PDB entry 9NJU | electron microscopy, 3.94 A resolution | chains A and B

== Chain A (and B) ==
Protein: Probable polyketide synthase 16
From: Dictyostelium discoideum AX2
Notes: EC 2.3.1.-; chain B of this document is another copy of the same molecule, construct and numbering; everything in this record applies to it too
UniProt: Q869W9 (PKS16_DICDI); residues 1-2603 here = UniProt positions 1-2603
Amino-acid sequence (2603 residues; numbered 1 to 2603; the number before each row is that of its first residue):
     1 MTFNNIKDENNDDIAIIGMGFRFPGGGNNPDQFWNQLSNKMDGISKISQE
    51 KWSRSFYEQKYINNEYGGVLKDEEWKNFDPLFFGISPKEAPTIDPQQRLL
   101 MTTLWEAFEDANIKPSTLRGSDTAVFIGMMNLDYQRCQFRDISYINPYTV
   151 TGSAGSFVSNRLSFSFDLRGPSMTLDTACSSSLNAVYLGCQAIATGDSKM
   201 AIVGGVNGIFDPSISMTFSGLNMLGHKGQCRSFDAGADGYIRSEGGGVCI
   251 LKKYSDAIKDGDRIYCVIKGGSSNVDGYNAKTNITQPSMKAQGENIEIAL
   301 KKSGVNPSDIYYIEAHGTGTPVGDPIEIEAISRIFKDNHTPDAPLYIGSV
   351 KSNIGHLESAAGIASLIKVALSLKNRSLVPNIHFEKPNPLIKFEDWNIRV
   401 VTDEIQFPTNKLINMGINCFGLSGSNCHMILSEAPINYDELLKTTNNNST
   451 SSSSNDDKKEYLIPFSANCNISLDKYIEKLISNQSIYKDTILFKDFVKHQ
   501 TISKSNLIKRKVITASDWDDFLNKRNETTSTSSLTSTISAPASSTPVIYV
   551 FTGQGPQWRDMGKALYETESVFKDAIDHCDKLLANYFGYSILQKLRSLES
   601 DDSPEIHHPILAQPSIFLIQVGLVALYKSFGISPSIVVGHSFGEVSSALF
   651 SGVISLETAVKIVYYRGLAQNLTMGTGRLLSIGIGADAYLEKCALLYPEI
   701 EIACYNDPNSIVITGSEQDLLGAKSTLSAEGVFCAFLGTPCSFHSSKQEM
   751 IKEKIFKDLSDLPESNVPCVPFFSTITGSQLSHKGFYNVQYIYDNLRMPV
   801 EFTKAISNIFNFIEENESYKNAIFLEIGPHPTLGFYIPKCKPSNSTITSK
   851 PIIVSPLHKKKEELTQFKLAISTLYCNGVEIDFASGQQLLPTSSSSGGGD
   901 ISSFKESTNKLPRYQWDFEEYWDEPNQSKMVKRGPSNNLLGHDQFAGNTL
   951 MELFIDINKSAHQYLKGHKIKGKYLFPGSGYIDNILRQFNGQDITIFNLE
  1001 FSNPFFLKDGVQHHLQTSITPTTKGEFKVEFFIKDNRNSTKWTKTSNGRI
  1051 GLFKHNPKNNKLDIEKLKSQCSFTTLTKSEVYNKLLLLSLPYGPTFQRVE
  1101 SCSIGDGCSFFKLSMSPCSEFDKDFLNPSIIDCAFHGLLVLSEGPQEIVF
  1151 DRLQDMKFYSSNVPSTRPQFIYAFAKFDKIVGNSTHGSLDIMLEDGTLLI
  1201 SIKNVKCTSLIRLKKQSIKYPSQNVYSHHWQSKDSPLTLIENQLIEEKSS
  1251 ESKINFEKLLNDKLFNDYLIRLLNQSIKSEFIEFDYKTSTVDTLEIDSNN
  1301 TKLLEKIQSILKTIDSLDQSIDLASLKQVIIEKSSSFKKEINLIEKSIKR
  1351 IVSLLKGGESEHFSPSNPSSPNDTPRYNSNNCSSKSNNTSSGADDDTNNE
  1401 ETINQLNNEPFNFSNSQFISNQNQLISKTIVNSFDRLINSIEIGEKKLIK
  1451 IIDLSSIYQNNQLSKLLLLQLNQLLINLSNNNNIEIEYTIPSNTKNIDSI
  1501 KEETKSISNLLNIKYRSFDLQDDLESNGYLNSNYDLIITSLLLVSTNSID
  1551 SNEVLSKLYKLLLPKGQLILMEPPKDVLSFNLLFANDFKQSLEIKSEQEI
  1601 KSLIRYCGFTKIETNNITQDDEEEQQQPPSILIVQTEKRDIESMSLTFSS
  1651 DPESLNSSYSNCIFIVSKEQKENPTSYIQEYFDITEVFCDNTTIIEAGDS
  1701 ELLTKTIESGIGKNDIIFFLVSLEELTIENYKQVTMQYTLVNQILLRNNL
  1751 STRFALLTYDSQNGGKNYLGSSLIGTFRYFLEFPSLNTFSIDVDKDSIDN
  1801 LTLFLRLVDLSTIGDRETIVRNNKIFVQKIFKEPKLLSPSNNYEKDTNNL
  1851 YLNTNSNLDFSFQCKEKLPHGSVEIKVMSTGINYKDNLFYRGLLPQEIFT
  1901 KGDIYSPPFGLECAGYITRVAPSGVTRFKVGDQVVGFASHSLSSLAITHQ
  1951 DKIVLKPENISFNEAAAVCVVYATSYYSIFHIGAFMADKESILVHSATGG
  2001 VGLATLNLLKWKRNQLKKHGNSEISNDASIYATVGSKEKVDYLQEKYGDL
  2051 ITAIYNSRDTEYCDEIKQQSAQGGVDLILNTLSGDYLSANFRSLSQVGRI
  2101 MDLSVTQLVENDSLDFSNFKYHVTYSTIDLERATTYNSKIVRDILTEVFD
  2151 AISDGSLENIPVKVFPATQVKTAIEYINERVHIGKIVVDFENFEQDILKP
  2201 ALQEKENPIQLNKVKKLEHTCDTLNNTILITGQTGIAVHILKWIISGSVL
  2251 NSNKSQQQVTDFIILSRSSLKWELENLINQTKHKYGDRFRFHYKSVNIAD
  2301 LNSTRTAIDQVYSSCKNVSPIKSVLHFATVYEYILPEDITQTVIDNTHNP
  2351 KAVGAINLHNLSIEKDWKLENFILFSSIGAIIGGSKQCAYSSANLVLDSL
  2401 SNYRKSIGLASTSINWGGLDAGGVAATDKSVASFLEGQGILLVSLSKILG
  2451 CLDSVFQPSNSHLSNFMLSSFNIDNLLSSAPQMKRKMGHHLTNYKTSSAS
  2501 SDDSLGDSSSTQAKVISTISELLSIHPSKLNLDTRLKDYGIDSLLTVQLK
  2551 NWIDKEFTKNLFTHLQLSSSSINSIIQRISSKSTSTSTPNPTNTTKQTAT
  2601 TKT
Disordered / not traced: 2497-2603

== Interface between chain A and chain B ==
Contacting residue pairs (255):
  Arg119(A) - Tyr278(B)
  Arg136(A) - Phe139(B)
  Phe139(A) - Arg136(B)
  Phe139(A) - Arg140(B)  hydrogen bond (backbone-side chain)
  Phe139(A) - Ser213(B)
  Phe139(A) - Ile214(B)  hydrophobic
  Arg140(A) - Phe139(B)  hydrogen bond (side chain-backbone)
  Arg140(A) - Ile142(B)
  Ile142(A) - Arg140(B)
  Ile142(A) - Asp211(B)
  Ile142(A) - Met216(B)  hydrophobic
  Ile142(A) - Val931(B)  hydrophobic
  Ser143(A) - Gln1012(B)  hydrogen bond (backbone-side chain)
  Ser143(A) - Asn1036(B)
  Tyr144(A) - Asn1036(B)  hydrogen bond (side chain-backbone)
  Tyr144(A) - Arg1037(B)  hydrogen bond (backbone-side chain)
  Ile145(A) - Ser213(B)
  Ile145(A) - Met216(B)  hydrophobic
  Ile145(A) - Thr217(B)
  Asn146(A) - Thr217(B)
  Pro147(A) - Thr217(B)
  Pro147(A) - Gly220(B)
  Pro147(A) - Leu221(B)
  Tyr148(A) - Leu221(B)  hydrophobic
  Val150(A) - Thr217(B)
  Val150(A) - Phe218(B)  hydrophobic
  Thr151(A) - Leu221(B)
  Gly155(A) - Asp176(B)
  Ser156(A) - Asp176(B)
  Ser156(A) - Thr177(B)  hydrogen bond (side chain-backbone)
  Ser156(A) - Ala178(B)  hydrogen bond (side chain-backbone)
  Ser156(A) - Ser423(B)
  Phe157(A) - Ile284(B)  hydrophobic
  Phe157(A) - Leu422(B)  hydrophobic
  Phe157(A) - Ser423(B)
  Asn160(A) - Val275(B)
  Asn160(A) - Ser423(B)
  Asn160(A) - Ser425(B)  hydrogen bond
  Ser163(A) - Val275(B)
  Ser163(A) - Gly277(B)
  Phe164(A) - Gly277(B)
  Phe164(A) - Tyr278(B)  hydrophobic
  Phe164(A) - Ile284(B)  hydrophobic
  Asp167(A) - Gly277(B)
  Asp167(A) - Tyr278(B)  hydrogen bond (side chain-backbone)
  Asp167(A) - Asn279(B)
  Leu168(A) - Val275(B)
  Arg169(A) - Asn274(B)
  Arg169(A) - Val275(B)
  Arg169(A) - Asp276(B)
  Arg169(A) - Asn279(B)
  Gly170(A) - Val275(B)
  Pro171(A) - Ser273(B)
  Ser172(A) - Thr177(B)
  Ser172(A) - Ser425(B)
  Met173(A) - Leu175(B)  hydrophobic
  Met173(A) - Thr177(B)
  Met173(A) - Asn184(B)  hydrogen bond
  Met173(A) - Leu188(B)  hydrophobic
  Thr174(A) - Thr174(B)
  Thr174(A) - Asp176(B)  hydrogen bond (backbone-side chain)
  Leu175(A) - Met173(B)  hydrophobic
  Leu175(A) - Leu175(B)  hydrophobic
  Asp176(A) - Gly155(B)
  Asp176(A) - Ser156(B)
  Asp176(A) - Thr174(B)  hydrogen bond (side chain-backbone)
  Thr177(A) - Ser156(B)  hydrogen bond (backbone-side chain)
  Thr177(A) - Ser172(B)
  Thr177(A) - Met173(B)
  Ala178(A) - Ser156(B)  hydrogen bond (backbone-side chain)
  Asn184(A) - Met173(B)  hydrogen bond
  Tyr187(A) - Asp197(B)  hydrogen bond
  Leu188(A) - Met173(B)  hydrophobic
  Leu188(A) - Leu188(B)  hydrophobic
  Gln191(A) - Gln191(B)
  Gln191(A) - Thr195(B)  hydrogen bond
  Thr195(A) - Gln191(B)  hydrogen bond
  Asp197(A) - Tyr187(B)  hydrogen bond
  Asp197(A) - Lys302(B)  salt bridge
  Asp211(A) - Ile142(B)
  Ser213(A) - Phe139(B)
  Ser213(A) - Ile145(B)
  Ile214(A) - Phe139(B)  hydrophobic
  Met216(A) - Ile142(B)  hydrophobic
  Met216(A) - Ile145(B)  hydrophobic
  Thr217(A) - Ile145(B)
  Thr217(A) - Asn146(B)
  Thr217(A) - Pro147(B)
  Thr217(A) - Val150(B)
  Phe218(A) - Val150(B)  hydrophobic
  Gly220(A) - Pro147(B)
  Leu221(A) - Pro147(B)
  Leu221(A) - Tyr148(B)  hydrophobic
  Leu221(A) - Thr151(B)
  Ser273(A) - Pro171(B)
  Asn274(A) - Arg169(B)
  Val275(A) - Asn160(B)
  Val275(A) - Ser163(B)
  Val275(A) - Leu168(B)
  Val275(A) - Arg169(B)
  Val275(A) - Gly170(B)
  Asp276(A) - Arg169(B)
  Gly277(A) - Ser163(B)
  Gly277(A) - Phe164(B)
  Gly277(A) - Asp167(B)
  Tyr278(A) - Arg119(B)
  Tyr278(A) - Phe164(B)  hydrophobic
  Tyr278(A) - Asp167(B)  hydrogen bond (backbone-side chain)
  Asn279(A) - Asp167(B)
  Asn279(A) - Arg169(B)
  Ile284(A) - Phe157(B)  hydrophobic
  Ile284(A) - Phe164(B)  hydrophobic
  Lys302(A) - Asp197(B)  salt bridge
  Leu422(A) - Phe157(B)  hydrophobic
  Ser423(A) - Ser156(B)
  Ser423(A) - Phe157(B)
  Ser423(A) - Asn160(B)
  Ser425(A) - Asn160(B)  hydrogen bond
  Ser425(A) - Ser172(B)
  Asn926(A) - Arg1037(B)  hydrogen bond (side chain-backbone)
  Asn926(A) - Asn1038(B)  hydrogen bond (side chain-backbone)
  Asn926(A) - Ser1039(B)
  Val931(A) - Ile142(B)  hydrophobic
  Phe945(A) - Thr1040(B)
  Phe945(A) - Trp1042(B)
  Ala946(A) - Gln1016(B)
  Ala946(A) - Trp1042(B)
  Gly947(A) - Gln1016(B)
  Gly947(A) - Phe1032(B)
  Gly947(A) - Trp1042(B)
  Asn948(A) - Ser1018(B)
  Asn948(A) - Glu1030(B)
  Asn948(A) - Phe1032(B)
  Phe997(A) - Ser2088(B)
  Phe997(A) - Arg2092(B)
  Gln1012(A) - Ser143(B)  hydrogen bond (side chain-backbone)
  Gln1016(A) - Ala946(B)
  Gln1016(A) - Gly947(B)
  Ser1018(A) - Asn948(B)
  Thr1022(A) - Asp2112(B)
  Thr1022(A) - Ser2113(B)
  Thr1023(A) - Asp2112(B)  hydrogen bond
  Thr1023(A) - Ser2113(B)  hydrogen bond (side chain-backbone)
  Lys1024(A) - Asp2085(B)  salt bridge
  Gly1025(A) - Asp2085(B)
  Glu1026(A) - Ser2088(B)  hydrogen bond
  Glu1030(A) - Asn948(B)
  Phe1032(A) - Gly947(B)
  Phe1032(A) - Asn948(B)
  Asn1036(A) - Ser143(B)
  Asn1036(A) - Tyr144(B)  hydrogen bond (backbone-side chain)
  Arg1037(A) - Tyr144(B)  hydrogen bond (side chain-backbone)
  Arg1037(A) - Asn926(B)  hydrogen bond (backbone-side chain)
  Asn1038(A) - Asn926(B)  hydrogen bond (backbone-side chain)
  Ser1039(A) - Asn926(B)
  Thr1040(A) - Phe945(B)
  Trp1042(A) - Phe945(B)
  Trp1042(A) - Ala946(B)
  Trp1042(A) - Gly947(B)
  Arg1049(A) - Asp2115(B)  salt bridge
  Arg1049(A) - Ser2117(B)
  Phe1053(A) - Asp2085(B)
  Phe1053(A) - Tyr2086(B)
  Asn1056(A) - Asp2059(B)  hydrogen bond
  Asn1056(A) - Glu2061(B)
  Asn1059(A) - Glu2061(B)  hydrogen bond
  Asn1059(A) - Glu2065(B)
  Asp1155(A) - Arg2092(B)  salt bridge
  His1981(A) - Ala1984(B)
  Ile1982(A) - Ile1982(B)
  Ile1982(A) - Thr2124(B)
  Ala1984(A) - His1981(B)
  Asp2059(A) - Asn1056(B)  hydrogen bond
  Glu2061(A) - Asn1056(B)
  Glu2061(A) - Asn1059(B)  hydrogen bond
  Glu2061(A) - Tyr1159(B)
  Glu2065(A) - Asn1059(B)
  Asp2085(A) - Lys1024(B)  salt bridge
  Asp2085(A) - Gly1025(B)
  Asp2085(A) - Phe1053(B)
  Tyr2086(A) - Phe1053(B)
  Leu2087(A) - Phe2116(B)  hydrophobic
  Ser2088(A) - Phe997(B)
  Ser2088(A) - Glu1026(B)  hydrogen bond
  Arg2092(A) - Phe997(B)
  Arg2092(A) - Asp1155(B)  salt bridge
  Gln2096(A) - Glu2131(B)
  Val2097(A) - Arg2132(B)
  Val2097(A) - Tyr2136(B)
  Arg2099(A) - Arg2132(B)
  Gln2107(A) - Phe2116(B)
  Gln2107(A) - Phe2119(B)
  Leu2108(A) - Lys2120(B)
  Glu2110(A) - Ser2117(B)  hydrogen bond
  Asn2111(A) - Asp2115(B)  hydrogen bond (backbone-side chain)
  Asp2112(A) - Thr1022(B)
  Asp2112(A) - Thr1023(B)  hydrogen bond
  Asp2112(A) - Asp2115(B)  hydrogen bond (backbone-side chain)
  Asp2112(A) - Phe2116(B)  hydrogen bond (backbone-backbone)
  Ser2113(A) - Thr1022(B)
  Ser2113(A) - Thr1023(B)  hydrogen bond (backbone-side chain)
  Ser2113(A) - Ser2113(B)  hydrogen bond
  Ser2113(A) - Leu2114(B)  hydrogen bond (side chain-backbone)
  Ser2113(A) - Asp2115(B)
  Leu2114(A) - Ser2113(B)  hydrogen bond (backbone-side chain)
  Leu2114(A) - Leu2114(B)  hydrophobic
  Leu2114(A) - Phe2116(B)  hydrophobic
  Asp2115(A) - Arg1049(B)  salt bridge
  Asp2115(A) - Asn2111(B)  hydrogen bond (side chain-backbone)
  Asp2115(A) - Asp2112(B)
  Asp2115(A) - Ser2113(B)  hydrogen bond (backbone-side chain)
  Phe2116(A) - Leu2087(B)  hydrophobic
  Phe2116(A) - Thr2106(B)
  Phe2116(A) - Gln2107(B)
  Phe2116(A) - Asp2112(B)
  Phe2116(A) - Ser2113(B)
  Phe2116(A) - Leu2114(B)  hydrophobic
  Phe2116(A) - Tyr2125(B)
  Ser2117(A) - Arg1049(B)
  Ser2117(A) - Glu2110(B)  hydrogen bond
  Phe2119(A) - Tyr2125(B)  hydrophobic
  Phe2119(A) - Thr2127(B)
  Lys2120(A) - Leu2108(B)
  Lys2120(A) - Asp2129(B)  salt bridge
  Tyr2121(A) - Thr2127(B)
  Tyr2121(A) - Asp2129(B)
  Tyr2121(A) - Glu2131(B)
  His2122(A) - Thr2127(B)
  His2122(A) - Ile2128(B)
  His2122(A) - Asp2129(B)  hydrogen bond (side chain-backbone)
  His2122(A) - Arg2132(B)  hydrogen bond
  Val2123(A) - Ser2126(B)
  Val2123(A) - Thr2127(B)  hydrogen bond (backbone-backbone)
  Thr2124(A) - Thr2124(B)
  Thr2124(A) - Tyr2125(B)
  Thr2124(A) - Ser2126(B)  hydrogen bond
  Tyr2125(A) - Phe2119(B)  hydrophobic
  Tyr2125(A) - Thr2124(B)
  Tyr2125(A) - Tyr2125(B)  hydrogen bond (backbone-backbone)
  Ser2126(A) - Val2123(B)
  Ser2126(A) - Thr2124(B)  hydrogen bond
  Thr2127(A) - Phe2119(B)
  Thr2127(A) - Tyr2121(B)
  Thr2127(A) - His2122(B)  hydrogen bond (backbone-side chain)
  Thr2127(A) - Val2123(B)  hydrogen bond (backbone-backbone)
  Ile2128(A) - His2122(B)
  Asp2129(A) - Lys2120(B)  salt bridge
  Asp2129(A) - Tyr2121(B)
  Asp2129(A) - His2122(B)  hydrogen bond (backbone-side chain)
  Glu2131(A) - Gln2096(B)
  Glu2131(A) - Tyr2121(B)
  Glu2131(A) - His2122(B)
  Arg2132(A) - Val2097(B)
  Arg2132(A) - His2122(B)  hydrogen bond
  Tyr2136(A) - Val2097(B)
Also at the interface, not in a pair above, chain A (149 interface residues in all): Phe56, Tyr61, Met129, Leu132, Gln135, Thr149, Arg161, Pro212, Thr282, Asn283, Phe954, Asn998, Lys1034, Gln1154, Tyr1159, Lys1203, Lys1989, Arg2058, Thr2060, Asp2064, Lys2067, Gly2098, Thr2106, Asn2118, Leu2130, Asn2137
Also at the interface, not in a pair above, chain B (147 interface residues in all): Phe56, Tyr61, Met129, Leu132, Gln135, Thr149, Arg161, Pro212, Thr282, Asn283, Phe954, Asn998, Lys1034, Gln1154, Lys1203, Lys1989, Arg2058, Thr2060, Asp2064, Lys2067, Val2109, Leu2130, Asn2137

== Summary ==
149 residues of chain A face 147 of chain B across their interface, with 58 hydrogen bonds and 10 salt
bridges. Polar contacts include Asp197(A)-Lys302(B), Lys1024(A)-Asp2085(B) and Arg1049(A)-Asp2115(B).
Chain A and chain B are both Probable polyketide synthase 16 (Dictyostelium discoideum AX2); the structure,
Structure of native homodimer of D. discoideum polyketide synthase Pks16, was determined by electron
microscopy together with 9NJT from the same study.
